Entry 8YEH (electron microscopy, 2.86 A resolution); this record covers chains B and F of the 15 polymer chains in the assembly.

[Chain B]
Name: light chain of F5-196
From: Homo sapiens
Chain sequence (107 residues; each row starts with the number of its first residue):
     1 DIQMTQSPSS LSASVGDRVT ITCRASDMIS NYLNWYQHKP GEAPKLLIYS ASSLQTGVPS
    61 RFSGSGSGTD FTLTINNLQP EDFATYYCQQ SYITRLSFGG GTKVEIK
Cystine bridges: Cys23-Cys88

[Chain F]
Name: Major capsid protein L1
From: Human papillomavirus type 16
UniProtKB: A0A161H2J5 (A0A161H2J5_HPV16); residues 20-472 here correspond to UniProt positions 46-498 (UniProt number = residue number + 26)
Chain sequence (453 residues; each row starts with the number of its first residue):
    20 KVVSTDEYVA RTNIYYHAGT SRLLAVGHPY FPIKKPNNNK ILVPKVSGLQ YRVFRIHLPD
    80 PNKFGFPDTS FYNPDTQRLV WACVGVEVGR GQPLGVGISG HPLLNKLDDT ENASAYAANA
   140 GVDNRECISM DYKQTQLCLI GCKPPIGEHW GKGSPCTNVA VNPGDCPPLE LINTVIQDGD
   200 MVDTGFGAMD FTTLQANKSE VPLDICTSIC KYPDYIKMVS EPYGDSLFFY LRREQMFVRH
   260 LFNRAGAVGD NVPDDLYIKG SGSTANLASS NYFPTPSGSM VTSDAQIFNK PYWLQRAQGH
   320 NNGICWGNQL FVTVVDTTRS TNMSLCAAIS TSETTYKNTN FKEYLRHGEE YDLQFIFQLC
   380 KITLTADVMT YIHSMNSTIL EDWNFGLQPP PGGTLEDTYR FVTSQAIACQ KHTPPAPKED
   440 PLKKYTFWEV NLKEKFSADL DQFPLGRKFL LQA
Unresolved in the structure: 403-439

[Chain B / chain F interface]
Contacting residue pairs (7; chain B residue first):
  Tyr32(B) - Gly281(F)
  Tyr32(B) - Ser282(F)
  Tyr92(B) - Ser280(F)
  Tyr92(B) - Gly281(F)  hydrogen bond (backbone-backbone)
  Ile93(B) - Ser280(F)
  Thr94(B) - Ala284(F)
  Thr94(B) - Asn285(F)
Interface residues without a listed pair, chain F (7 interface residues in all): Lys278, Gly279
Interface features reported in the paper:
  - epitope / paratope residues, chain F: Ser280(F), Gly281(F)

[In short]
4 residues of chain B and 7 residues of chain F are in contact, with 1 hydrogen bond. Its one hydrogen bond,
Tyr92(B)-Gly281(F), is backbone to backbone. The paper reports epitope/paratope residues Ser280(F) and
Gly281(F).
Here chain B is light chain of F5-196 (Homo sapiens) and chain F is Major capsid protein L1 (Human
papillomavirus type 16). Entry 8YEH (HPV16 L1 pentamer in complex with Fab F5-196) was determined by electron
microscopy (same publication as 8YEF, 8YEG and 8YEI).
